Entry 7M99 (electron microscopy, 3.20 A resolution); this record covers chains A and B of the 10 polymer chains in the assembly.

[Chain A (and B)]
Molecule: TnsC
Source organism: Scytonema hofmannii
Notes: chain B of this document is another copy of the same molecule, construct and numbering; everything in this record applies to it too
Chain sequence (276 residues; numbered 1 to 276; the number before each row is that of its first residue):
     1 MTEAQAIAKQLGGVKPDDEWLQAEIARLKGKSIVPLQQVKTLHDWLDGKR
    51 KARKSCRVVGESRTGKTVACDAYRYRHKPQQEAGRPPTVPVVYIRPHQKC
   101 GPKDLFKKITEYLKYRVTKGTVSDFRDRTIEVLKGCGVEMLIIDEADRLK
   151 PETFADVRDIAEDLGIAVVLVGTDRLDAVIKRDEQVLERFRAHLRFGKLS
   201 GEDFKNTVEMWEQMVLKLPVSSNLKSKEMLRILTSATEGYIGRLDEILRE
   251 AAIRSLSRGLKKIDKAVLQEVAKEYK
Disordered / not traced: 1-18, 276
From the paper describing this entry:
  - catalytic residues: E145
  - binding site for ATP-gamma-S: Q185, R189
  - self-association interface (contacts with another copy of this molecule): Q185, R189
  - binding site for the 21-nt DNA strand: K103, T121

[How chain A and chain B interact]
Pairs across the interface (30; chain A residue first):
  W45(A) - E274(B)  hydrogen bond
  K49(A) - E250(B)  salt bridge
  K49(A) - E274(B)  salt bridge
  K54(A) - E246(B)  salt bridge
  K54(A) - Y275(B)
  R126(A) - H97(B)
  E152(A) - Q98(B)  hydrogen bond (backbone-side chain)
  E152(A) - K99(B)  salt bridge
  A155(A) - Q98(B)
  A155(A) - R148(B)
  R158(A) - E145(B)  salt bridge
  D159(A) - R148(B)  salt bridge
  E162(A) - R95(B)  salt bridge
  D163(A) - R95(B)  salt bridge
  D183(A) - R175(B)  salt bridge
  E184(A) - E61(B)
  E184(A) - S62(B)  hydrogen bond
  E184(A) - T173(B)
  Q185(A) - S62(B)
  Q185(A) - E145(B)  hydrogen bond
  Q185(A) - R175(B)
  E188(A) - S62(B)
  E188(A) - R63(B)
  E188(A) - R243(B)  salt bridge
  R189(A) - R63(B)
  R191(A) - R243(B)
  R191(A) - Y275(B)
  A192(A) - E274(B)
  H193(A) - E274(B)  hydrogen bond (backbone-backbone)
  H193(A) - Y275(B)
Also at the interface, not in a pair above, chain A (20 interface residues in all): K51, A52
Also at the interface, not in a pair above, chain B (20 interface residues in all): K29, K31, I253, R254

[Summary]
Chain A and chain B each contribute 20 residues to their interface, with 5 hydrogen bonds and 10 salt bridges.
Among the polar pairs are K49(A)-E250(B), K49(A)-E274(B) and K54(A)-E246(B). The paper reports the catalytic
residue E145(A); a binding site for ATP-gamma-S at Q185(A) and R189(A).
Chain A and chain B are both TnsC (Scytonema hofmannii); the structure, ATPgS bound TnsC filament from ShCAST
system, was determined by electron microscopy together with 7M9A, 7M9B, 7M9C and 7N6I from the same study.
